5D7J - chains A and E of the 4 polymer chains in the assembly; structure by X-ray diffraction, 1.97 A resolution.

== Chain A ==
Name: M33.64 TCR Alpha Chain
Organism: Homo sapiens
Amino-acid sequence (204 residues; numbered 0 to 203; the number before each row is that of its first residue; numbering starts at 0):
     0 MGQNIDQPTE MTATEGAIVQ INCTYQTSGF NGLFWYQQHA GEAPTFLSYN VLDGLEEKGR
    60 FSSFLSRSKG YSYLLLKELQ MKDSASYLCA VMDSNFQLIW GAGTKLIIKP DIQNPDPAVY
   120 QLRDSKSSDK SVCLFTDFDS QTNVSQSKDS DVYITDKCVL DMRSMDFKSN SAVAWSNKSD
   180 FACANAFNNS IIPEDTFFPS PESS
Not modelled in the structure: 0, 201-203
Disulfides: Cys-22/Cys-88, Cys-132/Cys-182

== Chain E ==
Name: Major histocompatibility complex class I-related gene protein
Organism: Homo sapiens
UniProtKB: Q95460 (HMR1_HUMAN); residues 1-270 here correspond to UniProt positions 23-292 (UniProt number = residue number + 22)
Amino-acid sequence (271 residues; numbered 0 to 270; the number before each row is that of its first residue; numbering starts at 0):
     0 MRTHSLRYFR LGVSDPIHGV PEFISVGYVD SHPITTYDSV TRQKEPRAPW MAENLAPDHW
    60 ERYTQLLRGW QQMFKVELKR LQRHYNHSGS HTYQRMIGCE LLEDGSTTGF LQYAYDGQDF
   120 LIFNKDTLSW LAVDNVAHTI KQAWEANQHE LLYQKNWLEE ECIAWLKRFL EYGKDTLQRT
   180 EPPLVRVNRK ETFPGVTALF CKAHGFYPPE IYMTWMKNGE EIVQEIDYGD ILPSGDGTYQ
   240 AWASIELDPQ SSNLYSCHVE HSGVHMVLQV P
Not modelled in the structure: 0, 190-193, 270
Sequence notes: initiating methionine (0); conflict Ser-261 (Cys283 in Q95460)
Curated features (UniProtKB/Swiss-Prot):
  - binding site (5-(2-oxoethylideneamino)-6-(D-ribitylamino)uracil): Arg-9, Ser-24, Lys-43, Arg-94, Tyr-152, Gln-153
  - binding site (5-(2-oxopropylideneamino)-6-(D-ribitylamino)uracil): Arg-9, Ser-24, Lys-43, Arg-94, Tyr-152, Gln-153
  - binding site (7-hydroxy-6-methyl-8-(1-D-ribityl)lumazine): Arg-9, Ser-24, Lys-43, Arg-94, Tyr-152, Gln-153
  - binding site (8-(9H-purin-6-yl)-2-oxa-8-azabicyclo[3.3.1]nona-3,6-diene-4,6-dicarbaldehyde): Arg-9, Lys-43, His-58, Arg-94
  - binding site (2-amino-4-oxopteridine-6-carbaldehyde): Lys-43
  - binding site (pyridoxal): Lys-43
  - glycosylation: Asn-85 (N-linked (GlcNAc...) asparagine)
Disulfides: Cys-98/Cys-161, Cys-200/Cys-256
Glycans and other covalent adducts: compound 2LJ linked to Lys-43
Residues lining bound ligands: 2LJ (1-deoxy-1-({2,6-dioxo-5-[(E)-propylideneamino]-1,2,3,6-tetrahydropyrimidin-4-yl}amino)-D-ribitol): Tyr-7, Phe-8, Arg-9, Ser-24, Thr-34, His-58, Tyr-62, Leu-66, Trp-69, Arg-94, Ile-96, Tyr-152, Gln-153, Trp-156

== Interface between chain A and chain E ==
Pairs across the interface (26):
  Gly-28(A) / Glu-160(E)
  Phe-29(A) / Asn-155(E)  hydrogen bond (backbone-side chain)
  Phe-29(A) / Glu-160(E)  hydrogen bond (backbone-side chain)
  Asn-30(A) / Tyr-152(E)
  Asn-30(A) / Trp-156(E)
  Asn-30(A) / Glu-160(E)
  Tyr-48(A) / His-148(E)
  Tyr-48(A) / Tyr-152(E)
  Val-50(A) / Leu-151(E)
  Val-50(A) / Tyr-152(E)
  Val-50(A) / Asn-155(E)
  Leu-51(A) / Leu-151(E)  hydrophobic
  Leu-51(A) / Lys-154(E)
  Leu-51(A) / Asn-155(E)
  Glu-55(A) / His-148(E)  salt bridge
  Arg-66(A) / Asn-155(E)  hydrogen bond
  Arg-66(A) / Glu-159(E)
  Ser-93(A) / Tyr-62(E)  hydrogen bond (backbone-side chain)
  Ser-93(A) / Trp-164(E)
  Asn-94(A) / Arg-61(E)
  Asn-94(A) / Tyr-62(E)
  Asn-94(A) / Leu-65(E)
  Phe-95(A) / Tyr-62(E)
  Phe-95(A) / Tyr-152(E)
  Phe-95(A) / Trp-156(E)
  Gln-96(A) / Arg-61(E)  hydrogen bond
Also at the interface, not in a pair above, chain E (14 interface residues in all): Asp-57, His-58

== In short ==
The interface between chain A and chain E involves 12 residues on one side and 14 on the other; the contacts
include 5 hydrogen bonds and 1 salt bridge. Polar contacts include Glu-55(A)/His-148(E), Phe-29(A)/Asn-155(E)
and Phe-29(A)/Glu-160(E). Compound 2LJ is covalently linked to Lys-43(E).
Chain A is M33.64 TCR Alpha Chain and chain E is Major histocompatibility complex class I-related gene
protein, both from Homo sapiens; the structure, Structure of human MR1-5-OP-RU in complex with human MAIT
M33.64(Y95alphaF) TCR, was determined by X-ray diffraction together with 5D5M, 5D7I, 5D7K and 5D7L from the
same study.
